8YJQ - chains A and C of the 8 polymer chains in the assembly; structure by electron microscopy, 3.51 A resolution.

# Chain A (and C)
Name: Proliferating cell nuclear antigen
Organism: Homo sapiens
Notes: chain C of this document is another copy of the same molecule, construct and numbering; everything in this record applies to it too
UniProt: P12004 (PCNA_HUMAN); residue numbers follow UniProt; this construct covers 1-261
Chain sequence (261 residues; row label = number of the first residue in the row):
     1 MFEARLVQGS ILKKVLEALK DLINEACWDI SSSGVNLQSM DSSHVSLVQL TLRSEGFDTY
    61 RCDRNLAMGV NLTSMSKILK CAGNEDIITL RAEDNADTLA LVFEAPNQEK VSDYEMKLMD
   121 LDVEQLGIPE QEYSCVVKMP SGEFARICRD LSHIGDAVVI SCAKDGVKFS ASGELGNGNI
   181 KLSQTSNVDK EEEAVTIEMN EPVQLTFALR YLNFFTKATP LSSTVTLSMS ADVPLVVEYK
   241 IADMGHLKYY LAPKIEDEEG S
Unresolved in the structure: 255-261 (chain C: 257-261)
UniProt features mapped onto this chain:
  - DNA-binding region: Arg61 to Lys80
  - modified residue: Lys14 (N6-acetyllysine), Lys77 (N6-acetyllysine), Lys80 (N6-acetyllysine), Tyr211 (Phosphotyrosine), Lys248 (N6-acetyllysine)
  - cross-link (Glycyl lysine isopeptide (Lys-Gly)): Lys164 (interchain with G-Cter in SUMO2), Lys254 (interchain with G-Cter in SUMO2)
  - natural variant: Ser228 (S228I: In ATLD2)
  - mutagenesis: Lys13 (K13R: Inhibits acetylation, recruitment to DNA damage sites, inducible ubiquitination and protein degradation, DNA replication and repair synthesis efficiencies, but homotrimer formation, nuclear ...), Lys14 (K14R: Inhibits acetylation, recruitment to DNA damage sites, inducible ubiquitination and protein degradation, DNA replication and repair synthesis efficiencies, but homotrimer formation, nuclear ...), Lys20 (K20R: Inhibits acetylation, recruitment to DNA damage sites, inducible ubiquitination and protein degradation, DNA replication and repair synthesis efficiencies, but homotrimer formation, nuclear ...), Met40 (M40A: Complete loss of interaction with UHRF2), Ser43 to Val45 (No effect on POLD3-binding. Impairs binding to ALKBH2), Lys77 (K77A: Inhibits recruitment to DNA damage sites, but nuclear localization is similar as the wild-type; in association with A-80 ...), Lys80 (K80A: Inhibits recruitment to DNA damage sites, but nuclear localization is similar as the wild-type; in association with A-77 ...), Gln125 to Ile128 (Strong decrease in POLD3-binding. Impairs binding to ALKBH2), Ile128 (I128A: Complete loss of interaction with UHRF2), Lys164 (K164R: Abolishes ubiquitination. No effect on interaction with SHPRH), Val188 to Lys190 (No effect on POLD3-binding. No effect on ALKBH2-binding), Tyr211 (Y211F: Alters chromatin-associated PCNA stability and its function in DNA replication and repair), 3 further mutagenesis entries in UniProt
Disulfides: Cys135-Cys162

# Chain A / chain C interface
Contacting residue pairs (35; chain A residue first):
  Ser74(A) - Leu175(C)
  Lys77(A) - His153(C)
  Lys77(A) - Leu175(C)
  Ile78(A) - Leu175(C)
  Cys81(A) - Asp150(C)  hydrogen bond (side chain-backbone)
  Cys81(A) - His153(C)
  Gln108(A) - Glu143(C)
  Glu109(A) - Lys181(C)
  Glu109(A) - Ser183(C)
  Glu109(A) - Thr185(C)
  Glu109(A) - Val195(C)
  Lys110(A) - Glu143(C)
  Lys110(A) - Arg146(C)
  Lys110(A) - Ile147(C)
  Lys110(A) - Asp150(C)  salt bridge
  Lys110(A) - Ile180(C)
  Lys110(A) - Lys181(C)
  Val111(A) - Asn179(C)
  Val111(A) - Ile180(C)
  Val111(A) - Lys181(C)  hydrogen bond (backbone-backbone)
  Ser112(A) - Asn179(C)
  Ser112(A) - Ile180(C)
  Asp113(A) - Gly178(C)
  Asp113(A) - Asn179(C)  hydrogen bond (backbone-backbone)
  Tyr114(A) - Asp150(C)
  Tyr114(A) - Leu151(C)
  Tyr114(A) - Ile154(C)  hydrophobic
  Tyr114(A) - Asn177(C)
  Tyr114(A) - Ile180(C)
  Glu115(A) - Gly176(C)
  Glu115(A) - Asn177(C)  hydrogen bond (backbone-backbone)
  Met116(A) - Leu175(C)
  Lys117(A) - Gly173(C)  hydrogen bond (side chain-backbone)
  Lys117(A) - Glu174(C)
  Lys117(A) - Leu175(C)
Also at the interface, not in a pair above, chain A (15 interface residues in all): Lys80
Also at the interface, not in a pair above, chain C (20 interface residues in all): Leu182

# Overview
15 residues of chain A face 20 of chain C across their interface, with 5 hydrogen bonds and 1 salt bridge.
Polar pairs include Lys110(A)-Asp150(C), Cys81(A)-Asp150(C) and Lys117(A)-Gly173(C). UniProt lists 23
mutagenesis sites on chain A.
Chain A and chain C are both Proliferating cell nuclear antigen (Homo sapiens); the structure, Structure of
the human endogenous PCNA-FEN1 complex - State C, was determined by electron microscopy, deposited together
with 8YJH, 8YJL, 8YJR, 8YJS, 8YJU, 8YJV, 8YJW and 8YJZ.
